5VO8 - chains C and D of the 9 polymer chains in the assembly; structure by X-ray diffraction, 3.30 A resolution.

[Chain C]
Molecule: DNA-directed RNA polymerase subunit beta
Source organism: Thermus thermophilus (strain HB8 / ATCC 27634 / DSM 579)
Notes: EC 2.7.7.6
Reference sequence: Q8RQE9 (RPOB_THET8); residue numbers follow UniProt; this construct covers 1-1119
Sequence (1119 residues; row label = number of the first residue in the row):
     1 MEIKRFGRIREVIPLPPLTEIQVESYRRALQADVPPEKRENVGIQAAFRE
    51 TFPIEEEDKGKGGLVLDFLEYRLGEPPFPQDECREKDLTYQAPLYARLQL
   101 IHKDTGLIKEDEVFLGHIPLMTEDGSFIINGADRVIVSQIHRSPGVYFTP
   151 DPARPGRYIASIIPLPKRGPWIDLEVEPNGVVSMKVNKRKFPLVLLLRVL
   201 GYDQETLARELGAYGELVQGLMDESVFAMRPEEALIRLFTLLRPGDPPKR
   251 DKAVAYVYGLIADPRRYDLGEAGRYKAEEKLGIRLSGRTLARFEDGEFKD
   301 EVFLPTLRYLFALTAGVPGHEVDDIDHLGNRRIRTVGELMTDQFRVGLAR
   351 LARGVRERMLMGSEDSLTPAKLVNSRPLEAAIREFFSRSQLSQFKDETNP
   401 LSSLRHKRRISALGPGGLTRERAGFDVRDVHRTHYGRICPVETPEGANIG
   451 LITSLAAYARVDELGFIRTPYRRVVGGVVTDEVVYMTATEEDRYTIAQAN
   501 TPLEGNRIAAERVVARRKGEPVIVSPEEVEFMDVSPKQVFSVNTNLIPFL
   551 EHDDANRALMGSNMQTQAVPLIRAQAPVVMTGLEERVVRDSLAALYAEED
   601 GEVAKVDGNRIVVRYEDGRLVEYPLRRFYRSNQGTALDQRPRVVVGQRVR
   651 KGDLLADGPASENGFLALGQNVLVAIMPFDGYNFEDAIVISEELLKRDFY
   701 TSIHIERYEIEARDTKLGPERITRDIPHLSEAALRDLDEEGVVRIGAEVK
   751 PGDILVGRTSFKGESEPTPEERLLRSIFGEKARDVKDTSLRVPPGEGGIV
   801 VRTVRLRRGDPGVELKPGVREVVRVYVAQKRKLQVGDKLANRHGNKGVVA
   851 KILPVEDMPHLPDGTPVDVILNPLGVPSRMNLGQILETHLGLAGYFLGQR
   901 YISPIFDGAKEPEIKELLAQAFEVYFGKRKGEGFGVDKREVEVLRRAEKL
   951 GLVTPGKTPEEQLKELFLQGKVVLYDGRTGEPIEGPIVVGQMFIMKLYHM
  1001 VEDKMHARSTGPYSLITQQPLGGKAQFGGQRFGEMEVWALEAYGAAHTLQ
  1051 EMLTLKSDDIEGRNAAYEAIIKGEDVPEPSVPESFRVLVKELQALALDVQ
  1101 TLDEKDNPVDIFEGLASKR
Unresolved in the structure: 57-63, 421-424, 1119
From the paper describing this entry:
  - binding site for the 8-nt RNA strand: Gln-390, Arg-409, Asn-448
  - conformationally variable residues (order/disorder transition): Gly-414 to Gly-424

[Chain D]
Molecule: DNA-directed RNA polymerase subunit beta'
Source organism: Thermus thermophilus (strain HB8 / ATCC 27634 / DSM 579)
Notes: EC 2.7.7.6
Reference sequence: Q8RQE8 (RPOC_THET8); residue numbers follow UniProt; this construct covers 1-1524
Sequence (1524 residues; numbered 1 to 1524; the number before each row is that of its first residue):
     1 MKKEVRKVRIALASPEKIRSWSYGEVEKPETINYRTLKPERDGLFDERIF
    51 GPIKDYECACGKYKRQRFEGKVCERCGVEVTKSIVRRYRMGHIELATPAA
   101 HIWFVKDVPSKIGTLLDLSATELEQVLYFSKYIVLDPKGAILNGVPVEKR
   151 QLLTDEEYRELRYGKQETYPLPPGVDALVKDGEEVVKGQELAPGVVSRLD
   201 GVALYRFPRRVRVEYVKKERAGLRLPLAAWVEKEAYKPGEILAELPEPYL
   251 FRAEEEGVVELKELEEGAFLVLRREDEPVATYFLPVGMTPLVVHGEIVEK
   301 GQPLAEAKGLLRMPRQVRAAQVEAEEEGETVYLTLFLEWTEPKDYRVQPH
   351 MNVVVPEGARVEAGDKIVAAIDPEEEVIAEAEGVVHLHEPASILVVKARV
   401 YPFEDDVEVSTGDRVAPGDVLADGGKVKSDVYGRVEVDLVRNVVRVVESY
   451 DIDARMGAEAIQQLLKELDLEALEKELLEEMKHPSRARRAKARKRLEVVR
   501 AFLDSGNRPEWMILEAVPVLPPDLRPMVQVDGGRFATSDLNDLYRRLINR
   551 NNRLKKLLAQGAPEIIIRNEKRMLQEAVDALLDNGRRGAPVTNPGSDRPL
   601 RSLTDILSGKQGRFRQNLLGKRVDYSGRSVIVVGPQLKLHQCGLPKRMAL
   651 ELFKPFLLKKMEEKGIAPNVKAARRMLERQRDIKDEVWDALEEVIHGKVV
   701 LLNRAPTLHRLGIQAFQPVLVEGQSIQLHPLVCEAFNADFDGDQMAVHVP
   751 LSSFAQAEARIQMLSAHNLLSPASGEPLAKPSRDIILGLYYITQVRKEKK
   801 GAGLEFATPEEALAAHERGEVALNAPIKVAGRETSVGRLKYVFANPDEAL
   851 LAVAHGIVDLQDVVTVRYMGKRLETSPGRILFARIVAEAVEDEKVAWELI
   901 QLDVPQEKNSLKDLVYQAFLRLGMEKTARLLDALKYYGFTFSTTSGITIG
   951 IDDAVIPEEKKQYLEEADRKLLQIEQAYEMGFLTDRERYDQILQLWTETT
  1001 EKVTQAVFKNFEENYPFNPLYVMAQSGARGNPQQIRQLCGLRGLMQKPSG
  1051 ETFEVPVRSSFREGLTVLEYFISSHGARKGGADTALRTADSGYLTRKLVD
  1101 VTHEIVVREADCGTTNYISVPLFQPDEVTRSLRLRKRADIEAGLYGRVLA
  1151 REVEVLGVRLEEGRYLSMDDVHLLIKAAEAGEIQEVPVRSPLTCQTRYGV
  1201 CQKCYGYDLSMARPVSIGEAVGIVAAQSIGEPGTQLTMRTFHTGGVAGAA
  1251 DITQGLPRVIELFEARRPKAKAVISEIDGVVRIEETEEKLSVFVESEGFS
  1301 KEYKLPKEARLLVKDGDYVEAGQPLTRGAIDPHQLLEAKGPEAVERYLVE
  1351 EIQKVYRAQGVKLHDKHIEIVVRQMMKYVEVTDPGDSRLLEGQVLEKWDV
  1401 EALNERLIAEGKTPVAWKPLLMGVTKSALSTKSWLSAASFQNTTHVLTEA
  1451 AIAGKKDELIGLKENVILGRLIPAGTGSDFVRFTQVVDQKTLKAIEEARK
  1501 EAVEAKERPAARRGVKREQPGKQA
Unresolved in the structure: 1-2, 1238-1253, 1503-1524
Metal / ion sites: Zn2+ site 1: Cys-58, Cys-60, Cys-73, Cys-76; Mg2+ site 1: Asp-739, Asp-741, Asp-743 (shared with 1 residue of chain I); Mg2+ site 2: Lys-840 (shared with 2 residues of chain B); Zn2+ site 2: Cys-1112, Cys-1194, Cys-1201, Cys-1204
Residues lining bound ligands: pyrophosphate (POP): Asn-737, Asp-739, Arg-783, Arg-1029

[Chain C / chain D interface]
Pairs across the interface - 383 pairs, chain C then chain D:
  Phe-425(C) with Lys-1079(D); Leu-1086(D), hydrophobic
  Arg-428(C) with Arg-1078(D), hydrogen bond (backbone-side chain)
  Asp-429(C) with Pro-1048(D); Arg-1078(D); Lys-1079(D)
  Val-430(C) with Ser-1074(D); His-1075(D); Arg-1078(D)
  His-431(C) with Phe-1071(D)
  Arg-432(C) with Phe-1071(D)
  Tyr-435(C) with Phe-1071(D), hydrophobic
  Pro-440(C) with Ser-1074(D); Arg-1078(D), hydrogen bond (backbone-side chain)
  Thr-443(C) with Arg-1078(D)
  Gly-446(C) with Ala-1085(D)
  Ile-449(C) with Arg-1078(D); Ala-1082(D), hydrophobic
  Gly-450(C) with Arg-1078(D)
  Gln-498(C) with Val-1067(D); Leu-1068(D)
  Arg-516(C) with Leu-1068(D)
  Glu-520(C) with Lys-1047(D)
  Pro-521(C) with Leu-1068(D), hydrophobic
  Leu-550(C) with Tyr-1070(D)
  Glu-551(C) with Gly-1064(D); Leu-1065(D), hydrogen bond (backbone-backbone)
  His-552(C) with Phe-1061(D), hydrogen bond (side chain-backbone); Arg-1062(D); Glu-1063(D); Gly-1064(D)
  Asp-553(C) with Tyr-1070(D), hydrogen bond (backbone-side chain)
  Asp-554(C) with Arg-1042(D), salt bridge; Phe-1061(D); Tyr-1070(D)
  Ala-555(C) with Tyr-1070(D)
  Ala-558(C) with Tyr-1070(D)
  Ile-676(C) with Ile-947(D); Thr-948(D), hydrogen bond (backbone-side chain)
  Met-677(C) with Thr-943(D); Ile-947(D)
  Pro-678(C) with Asp-784(D); Ser-942(D); Thr-943(D); Ile-947(D)
  Phe-679(C) with Thr-943(D)
  Asp-680(C) with Pro-635(D); Phe-939(D); Thr-940(D); Thr-943(D), hydrogen bond
  Gly-681(C) with Val-633(D); Pro-635(D); Phe-939(D)
  Tyr-682(C) with Val-633(D); Pro-635(D)
  Phe-684(C) with Val-633(D), hydrophobic; Pro-730(D), hydrophobic; Phe-740(D); Ser-782(D); Arg-783(D); Phe-939(D), hydrophobic
  Glu-685(C) with Asp-739(D); Phe-740(D), hydrogen bond (backbone-backbone); Arg-783(D), salt bridge; Arg-1029(D), salt bridge
  Asp-686(C) with Asp-739(D)
  Ala-687(C) with Val-633(D), hydrophobic; Phe-740(D)
  Arg-713(C) with Asp-531(D); Gly-532(D); Gly-533(D)
  Lys-716(C) with Arg-35(D); Leu-37(D)
  Glu-748(C) with Arg-681(D), hydrogen bond (backbone-side chain)
  Lys-750(C) with Gln-680(D)
  Pro-751(C) with Glu-678(D); Arg-679(D); Gln-680(D), hydrogen bond (backbone-backbone)
  Asp-753(C) with Arg-679(D), salt bridge; Arg-681(D), salt bridge
  Glu-764(C) with Lys-54(D); Glu-57(D)
  Ser-765(C) with Lys-54(D)
  Thr-768(C) with Arg-65(D)
  Pro-769(C) with Arg-65(D)
  Gln-834(C) with Gln-724(D)
  Val-835(C) with Val-632(D), hydrophobic; Ser-725(D), hydrogen bond (backbone-side chain)
  Gly-836(C) with Val-630(D); Ser-725(D)
  Lys-838(C) with Asp-741(D)
  Gly-847(C) with Phe-740(D)
  Val-848(C) with Val-630(D), hydrophobic; Ile-631(D); Val-632(D), hydrophobic; Phe-740(D), hydrogen bond (backbone-backbone)
  Val-849(C) with Val-632(D)
  Ala-850(C) with Val-632(D), hydrophobic; Val-633(D), hydrophobic
  Asn-872(C) with Asp-784(D), hydrogen bond
  Pro-873(C) with Ile-947(D); Ile-949(D)
  Leu-874(C) with Arg-783(D); Asp-784(D); Met-1023(D), hydrophobic; Arg-1029(D), hydrogen bond (backbone-side chain)
  Val-876(C) with Ile-949(D), hydrophobic
  Pro-877(C) with Met-1023(D), hydrophobic; Arg-1029(D); Gln-1034(D); Leu-1038(D)
  Ser-878(C) with Arg-1029(D), hydrogen bond; Gln-1034(D), hydrogen bond (backbone-side chain)
  Arg-879(C) with Arg-1029(D)
  Met-880(C) with Gln-1034(D); Gln-1037(D); Phe-1061(D), hydrophobic
  Leu-882(C) with Ile-951(D), hydrophobic; Leu-1038(D), hydrophobic; Arg-1062(D)
  Ile-885(C) with Ile-949(D); Gly-950(D); Ile-951(D)
  Leu-886(C) with Ile-951(D), hydrophobic
  His-889(C) with Gly-950(D); Ile-951(D), hydrogen bond (side chain-backbone)
  Phe-906(C) with Leu-1065(D); Thr-1066(D); Val-1067(D); Tyr-1070(D), hydrophobic
  Glu-911(C) with Ile-951(D); Arg-1062(D), salt bridge
  Lys-915(C) with Asp-952(D), salt bridge
  Arg-945(C) with Asp-859(D), salt bridge
  Arg-946(C) with Tyr-791(D), hydrogen bond; Arg-796(D); Asp-859(D), salt bridge; Gln-861(D)
  Lys-949(C) with Arg-796(D)
  Leu-950(C) with Tyr-1015(D); Phe-1017(D), hydrophobic
  Gln-969(C) with Asp-952(D)
  Lys-971(C) with Thr-948(D); Asp-953(D), salt bridge
  Ile-983(C) with Thr-943(D); Thr-944(D); Gly-946(D)
  Glu-984(C) with Tyr-791(D), hydrogen bond; Thr-944(D), hydrogen bond (backbone-backbone)
  Gly-985(C) with Gly-946(D)
  Pro-986(C) with Thr-948(D)
  Ile-987(C) with Gly-946(D); Thr-948(D)
  Val-988(C) with Thr-948(D), hydrogen bond (backbone-side chain); Ile-949(D); Gly-950(D)
  Val-1001(C) with Val-630(D), hydrophobic; Gln-724(D); Ser-725(D)
  Lys-1004(C) with Arg-628(D); Gln-744(D)
  Met-1005(C) with Arg-628(D); Ser-629(D); Arg-647(D); Met-648(D), hydrophobic; Gln-724(D)
  His-1006(C) with Gly-627(D); Arg-628(D), hydrogen bond (backbone-backbone); Met-648(D)
  Ala-1007(C) with Ser-626(D); Gly-627(D); Met-648(D); Glu-651(D); Leu-652(D), hydrophobic
  Arg-1008(C) with Asp-624(D), salt bridge; Tyr-625(D), hydrogen bond (backbone-backbone); Ser-626(D), hydrogen bond (backbone-backbone); Glu-651(D); Leu-652(D)
  Ser-1009(C) with Asp-624(D); Tyr-625(D), hydrogen bond (backbone-backbone); Glu-651(D), hydrogen bond; Lys-654(D)
  Thr-1010(C) with Asp-624(D); Tyr-625(D)
  Tyr-1013(C) with Asp-624(D), hydrogen bond
  Leu-1015(C) with Arg-87(D); Val-528(D), hydrophobic
  Ile-1016(C) with Arg-87(D), hydrogen bond (backbone-side chain); Leu-524(D); Pro-526(D); Arg-613(D)
  Thr-1017(C) with Arg-613(D); Asn-617(D)
  Gln-1018(C) with Arg-87(D)
  Gln-1019(C) with Asn-617(D), hydrogen bond (side chain-backbone); Lys-621(D)
  Pro-1020(C) with Arg-622(D); Val-623(D); Asp-624(D)
  Leu-1021(C) with Arg-622(D)
  Gly-1022(C) with Arg-622(D)
  Phe-1027(C) with Glu-651(D)
  Gly-1029(C) with Arg-622(D), hydrogen bond (backbone-side chain); Val-623(D); Ser-626(D)
  Gln-1030(C) with Lys-621(D); Arg-622(D); Val-623(D), hydrogen bond (backbone-backbone); Ser-626(D), hydrogen bond (backbone-side chain); Gly-627(D); Arg-628(D), hydrogen bond
  Arg-1031(C) with Arg-615(D), hydrogen bond (side chain-backbone); Gln-616(D), hydrogen bond (side chain-backbone); Gly-620(D); Lys-621(D); Arg-622(D)
  Phe-1032(C) with Gly-620(D); Lys-621(D), hydrogen bond (backbone-backbone); Ile-713(D), hydrophobic; His-748(D)
  Glu-1034(C) with Arg-615(D), salt bridge; Leu-619(D); Arg-1096(D), salt bridge
  Met-1035(C) with Thr-707(D); Leu-708(D), hydrophobic
  Glu-1036(C) with Asn-703(D); Thr-707(D), hydrogen bond
  Val-1037(C) with Leu-619(D)
  Trp-1038(C) with Arg-1096(D); Val-1099(D); Ile-1223(D); Gln-1227(D), hydrogen bond (backbone-side chain)
  Ala-1039(C) with Thr-707(D); Ile-713(D), hydrophobic; Gln-1227(D)
  Leu-1040(C) with Met-763(D), hydrophobic
  Glu-1041(C) with Ala-1220(D); Ile-1223(D); Leu-1462(D); Val-1466(D); Ile-1472(D)
  Ala-1042(C) with Arg-710(D); Ile-1223(D), hydrophobic; Val-1224(D), hydrophobic; Gln-1227(D)
  Tyr-1043(C) with Arg-710(D), hydrogen bond (side chain-backbone); Leu-711(D); Ile-713(D), hydrogen bond (side chain-backbone); Gln-714(D); Gln-762(D), hydrogen bond (backbone-side chain); Met-763(D), hydrophobic; Asn-768(D)
  Gly-1044(C) with Gln-762(D), hydrogen bond (backbone-side chain); Gly-1475(D); Thr-1476(D), hydrogen bond (backbone-backbone)
  Ala-1045(C) with Glu-758(D); Gln-762(D); Met-763(D), hydrophobic
  Ala-1046(C) with Glu-758(D), hydrogen bond (backbone-side chain); Leu-1471(D), hydrophobic; Ile-1472(D), hydrophobic; Ala-1474(D); Thr-1476(D), hydrogen bond (backbone-side chain); Gly-1477(D)
  His-1047(C) with Phe-754(D); Glu-758(D), salt bridge; Leu-1471(D); Thr-1476(D), hydrogen bond
  Thr-1048(C) with Leu-701(D); Ala-755(D), hydrogen bond (side chain-backbone); Glu-758(D), hydrogen bond
  Leu-1049(C) with Ile-1472(D), hydrophobic
  Gln-1050(C) with Gly-1469(D), hydrogen bond (side chain-backbone); Arg-1470(D); Leu-1471(D)
  Glu-1051(C) with Pro-750(D); Leu-751(D), hydrogen bond (side chain-backbone); Ser-752(D), hydrogen bond (side chain-backbone); Ala-755(D)
  Met-1052(C) with Val-623(D)
  Leu-1053(C) with Lys-621(D); Val-1466(D)
  Thr-1054(C) with Gly-1469(D)
  Leu-1055(C) with Asp-624(D)
  Lys-1056(C) with Val-623(D); Asp-624(D), hydrogen bond (backbone-backbone); Tyr-625(D); Val-749(D), hydrogen bond (side chain-backbone); Pro-750(D); Leu-751(D)
  Ser-1057(C) with Lys-621(D); Arg-622(D), hydrogen bond (side chain-backbone)
  Asp-1058(C) with Lys-621(D)
  Tyr-1067(C) with Tyr-625(D); Pro-655(D), hydrophobic; Leu-658(D); Arg-674(D), hydrogen bond
  Ile-1070(C) with Pro-655(D), hydrophobic; Phe-656(D); Lys-659(D)
  Ile-1071(C) with Pro-655(D); Lys-659(D); Val-670(D)
  Asp-1075(C) with Ser-752(D); Ser-753(D), hydrogen bond
  Val-1076(C) with Ser-752(D)
  Pro-1082(C) with Leu-1468(D); Gly-1469(D)
  Glu-1083(C) with Arg-87(D), salt bridge; Tyr-88(D), hydrogen bond
  Ser-1084(C) with Asn-617(D); Leu-618(D)
  Phe-1085(C) with Leu-1468(D), hydrophobic
  Arg-1086(C) with Tyr-88(D)
  Val-1087(C) with Arg-87(D); Leu-524(D), hydrophobic; Arg-613(D)
  Leu-1088(C) with Leu-607(D), hydrophobic; Phe-614(D), hydrophobic
  Lys-1090(C) with Arg-87(D); Tyr-88(D), hydrogen bond (side chain-backbone); Leu-520(D); Leu-524(D)
  Glu-1091(C) with Leu-520(D); Ile-606(D); Arg-613(D), salt bridge
  Leu-1092(C) with Leu-607(D), hydrophobic
  Gln-1093(C) with Trp-21(D); Met-90(D); Pro-518(D)
  Ala-1094(C) with Met-90(D); Pro-518(D), hydrophobic; Leu-520(D), hydrophobic; Leu-582(D); Leu-603(D)
  Leu-1095(C) with His-101(D), hydrogen bond (backbone-side chain); Trp-103(D), hydrophobic; Leu-582(D); Leu-603(D), hydrophobic; Leu-607(D), hydrophobic
  Ala-1096(C) with Ala-13(D), hydrogen bond (backbone-backbone); Leu-514(D), hydrophobic
  Leu-1097(C) with Ala-11(D); Trp-21(D); Trp-103(D), hydrophobic; Ala-1451(D), hydrophobic
  Asp-1098(C) with Arg-9(D), salt bridge; Ile-10(D); Ala-11(D), hydrogen bond (backbone-backbone); Lys-17(D), salt bridge; Trp-21(D)
  Val-1099(C) with Arg-9(D); Ile-10(D), hydrophobic
  Gln-1100(C) with Lys-7(D); Val-8(D); Arg-9(D), hydrogen bond (backbone-backbone)
  Thr-1101(C) with Val-5(D); Lys-7(D)
  Leu-1102(C) with Val-5(D); Arg-6(D), hydrogen bond (backbone-backbone); Lys-7(D), hydrogen bond (backbone-backbone); Arg-9(D)
  Asp-1103(C) with Lys-3(D), salt bridge; Glu-4(D); Lys-7(D)
  Glu-1104(C) with Arg-6(D)
  Lys-1105(C) with Lys-3(D)
  Asp-1106(C) with Lys-7(D), salt bridge; Lys-1456(D), salt bridge
  Asn-1107(C) with Lys-3(D)
  Val-1109(C) with Val-5(D), hydrophobic
  Phe-1112(C) with Tyr-88(D), hydrophobic
  Leu-1115(C) with Tyr-23(D), hydrogen bond (backbone-side chain); Ile-84(D), hydrophobic; Val-85(D), hydrophobic; Arg-89(D), hydrogen bond (backbone-side chain)
  Ala-1116(C) with Tyr-23(D)
  Ser-1117(C) with Tyr-23(D), hydrogen bond (backbone-side chain)
  Lys-1118(C) with Arg-19(D); Ser-20(D), hydrogen bond (side chain-backbone); Ser-22(D), hydrogen bond (side chain-backbone); Tyr-23(D)
Other interface residues (no listed pair), chain C (187 interface residues in all): His-434, Cys-439, Val-441, Ala-447, Thr-453, Val-514, Ala-515, Pro-536, Val-539, Phe-540, Asn-556, Asn-683, Ala-732, Ala-733, Gly-752, Lys-846, Gly-951, Leu-968, Arg-978, Glu-1002, Gly-1011, Gly-1033, Lys-1072, Gly-1073, Ile-1111
Other interface residues (no listed pair), chain D (199 interface residues in all): Leu-12, Ile-18, Lys-82, Pro-521, Asp-523, Gln-529, Tyr-544, Thr-604, Gln-636, Pro-645, Ala-705, Cys-733, Leu-787, Glu-798, Ser-945, Leu-1020, Ala-1028, Gly-1030, Phe-1053, Ala-1077, Gly-1081, Asp-1083, Thr-1095, Glu-1219, Trp-1434, Leu-1447, Ile-1467

[In short]
The interface between chain C and chain D involves 187 residues on one side and 199 on the other, with 69
hydrogen bonds and 21 salt bridges. Among the polar pairs are Asp-554(C)/Arg-1042(D), Glu-685(C)/Arg-783(D)
and Glu-685(C)/Arg-1029(D). The paper reports a binding site for the 8-nt RNA strand at Gln-390(C), Arg-409(C)
and Asn-448(C); conformational variability at Gly-414(C).
Here chain C is DNA-directed RNA polymerase subunit beta and chain D is DNA-directed RNA polymerase subunit
beta', both from Thermus thermophilus (strain HB8 / ATCC 27634 / DSM 579). Entry 5VO8 (X-ray crystal structure
of a bacterial reiterative transcription complex of pyrG promoter) was determined by X-ray diffraction,
deposited together with 5VOI.
